Entry 9EMW (X-ray diffraction, 2.51 A resolution); this record covers chains A and C of the 4 polymer chains in the assembly.

# Chain A (and C)
Name: Nucleoside 2-deoxyribosyltransferase
From: Chroococcidiopsis thermalis PCC 7203
Notes: chain C of this document is another copy of the same molecule, construct and numbering; everything in this record applies to it too
Reference sequence: K9TVX3 (K9TVX3_CHRTP); numbering as in UniProt (aligned over 1-154)
Chain sequence (154 residues; row label = number of the first residue in the row):
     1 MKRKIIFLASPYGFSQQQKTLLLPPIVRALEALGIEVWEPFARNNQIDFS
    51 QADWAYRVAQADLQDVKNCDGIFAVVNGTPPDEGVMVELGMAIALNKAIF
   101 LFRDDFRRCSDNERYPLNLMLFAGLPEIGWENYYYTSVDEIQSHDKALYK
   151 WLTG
Construct notes: engineered mutation Phe7 (Tyr in K9TVX3)
Small-molecule neighbours: Forodesine (IMH; 1,4-dideoxy-4-aza-1-(S)-(9-deazahypoxanthin-9-yl)-D-ribitol): Phe7, Ala9, Ser10, Phe14, Pro40, Phe41, Gln46, Val58, Asp62, Asp82, Gly84, Val85, Glu88
What the authors report for this chain:
  - catalytic residues: Glu88 (citing earlier work)
  - mutagenesis - D62N: unchanged catalytic activity on ribonucleoside substrates
  - mutagenesis - Y7F: increased catalytic activity on ribonucleoside substrates
  - conformationally variable residues: Gln46
  - mutagenesis - Y7F/A9S (8-fold): increased catalytic activity on inosine
  - mutagenesis - Y7F/A9S (Kd 590 uM): decreased binding to Immucillin-H

# How chain A and chain C interact
Residue-residue contacts (78):
  Phe14(A) with Asp111(C)
  Phe49(A) with Ser110(C); Asp111(C); Asn112(C); Glu113(C)
  Ser50(A) with Asp111(C), hydrogen bond (backbone-backbone); Asn112(C); Glu113(C), hydrogen bond (backbone-backbone)
  Gln51(A) with Glu113(C)
  Ala52(A) with Glu113(C), hydrogen bond (backbone-side chain); Arg114(C), hydrogen bond (backbone-side chain)
  Ala55(A) with Asn112(C); Tyr115(C), hydrophobic; Leu119(C)
  Tyr56(A) with Tyr115(C); Leu125(C); Pro126(C); Glu127(C)
  Ala59(A) with Leu119(C); Met120(C)
  Gln60(A) with Ala123(C), hydrogen bond (side chain-backbone)
  Asp62(A) with Met120(C)
  Leu63(A) with Ile93(C), hydrophobic
  Pro80(A) with Pro80(C), hydrophobic; Glu83(C)
  Pro81(A) with Glu83(C)
  Glu83(A) with Pro80(C); Pro81(C); Met86(C); Cys109(C); Asn118(C)
  Gly84(A) with Asn118(C)
  Met86(A) with Glu83(C); Met86(C), hydrophobic; Val87(C)
  Val87(A) with Met86(C); Gly90(C); Met120(C)
  Glu88(A) with Met120(C)
  Gly90(A) with Val87(C); Gly90(C); Met91(C)
  Met91(A) with Gly90(C); Ala94(C), hydrophobic; Met120(C), hydrophobic
  Ile93(A) with Leu63(C), hydrophobic; Met91(C), hydrophobic
  Ala94(A) with Met91(C); Ala94(C), hydrophobic; Leu95(C), hydrophobic
  Leu95(A) with Ala94(C), hydrophobic
  Cys109(A) with Glu83(C)
  Ser110(A) with Phe49(C)
  Asp111(A) with Phe14(C); Phe49(C); Ser50(C), hydrogen bond (backbone-backbone)
  Asn112(A) with Phe49(C); Ser50(C)
  Glu113(A) with Phe49(C); Ser50(C), hydrogen bond (backbone-backbone)
  Arg114(A) with Ala52(C), hydrogen bond (side chain-backbone); Asp53(C)
  Tyr115(A) with Ala55(C), hydrophobic; Tyr56(C)
  Asn118(A) with Phe14(C); Glu83(C); Gly84(C)
  Leu119(A) with Ala59(C)
  Met120(A) with Ala59(C); Asp62(C); Val87(C); Glu88(C); Met91(C), hydrophobic
  Leu121(A) with Glu83(C)
  Ala123(A) with Gln60(C), hydrogen bond (backbone-side chain); Leu63(C), hydrophobic
  Leu125(A) with Tyr56(C)
  Glu127(A) with Tyr56(C)
Also at the interface, not in a pair above, chain A (43 interface residues in all): Gln46, Asp53, Val58, Asp82, Leu89, Pro126
Also at the interface, not in a pair above, chain C (41 interface residues in all): Val58, Asp82, Leu89, Leu121

# Summary
43 residues of chain A face 41 of chain C across their interface; the contacts include 9 hydrogen bonds. Polar
contacts include Ala52(A)-Glu113(C), Ala52(A)-Arg114(C) and Gln60(A)-Ala123(C). Bound to chain A: Forodesine.
From the paper: the catalytic residue Glu88(A); Y7F of chain A increases catalytic activity on ribonucleoside
substrates; 3 substitutions were tested in all.
Chain A and chain C are both Nucleoside 2-deoxyribosyltransferase (Chroococcidiopsis thermalis PCC 7203); the
structure, Nucleoside 2'deoxyribosyltransferase from Chroococcidiopsis thermalis PCC 7203 Y7F Mutant bound to
ImmH-Forodesine, was determined by X-ray diffraction (same publication as 9EMX).
